Entry 8AGE (electron microscopy, 2.80 A resolution); this record covers chains E and F of the 9 polymer chains in the assembly.

[Chain E]
Protein: Dolichyl-diphosphooligosaccharide--protein glycosyltransferase subunit 1
From: Saccharomyces cerevisiae
UniProt: A0A6A5PXA1 (A0A6A5PXA1_YEASX); numbering as in UniProt (aligned over 1-476)
Amino-acid sequence (476 residues; numbered 1 to 476; the number before each row is that of its first residue):
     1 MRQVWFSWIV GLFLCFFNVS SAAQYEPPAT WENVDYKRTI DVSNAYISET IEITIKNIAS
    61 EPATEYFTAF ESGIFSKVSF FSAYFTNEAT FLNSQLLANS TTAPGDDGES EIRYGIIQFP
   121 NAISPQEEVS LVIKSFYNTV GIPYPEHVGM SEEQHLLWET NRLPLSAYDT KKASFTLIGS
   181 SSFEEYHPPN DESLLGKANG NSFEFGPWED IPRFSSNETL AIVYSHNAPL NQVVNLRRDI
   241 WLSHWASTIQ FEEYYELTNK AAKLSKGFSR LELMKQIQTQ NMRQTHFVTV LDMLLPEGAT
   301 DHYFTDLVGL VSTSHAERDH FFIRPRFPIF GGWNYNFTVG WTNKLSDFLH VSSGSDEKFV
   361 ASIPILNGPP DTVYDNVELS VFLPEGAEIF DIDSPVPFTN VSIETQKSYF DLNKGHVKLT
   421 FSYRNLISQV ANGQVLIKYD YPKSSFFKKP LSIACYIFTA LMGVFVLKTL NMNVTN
Not modelled in the structure: 1-24, 99-110, 475-476
Covalently attached groups: N-acetylglucosamine (NAG) linked to Asn336, Asn400
Small-molecule neighbours: palmitoyl-linoleoyl phosphatidylcholine (CPL; 1-palmitoyl-2-linoleoyl-sn-glycero-3-phosphocholine): Trp241, Gln250, Glu252, Tyr409, Phe410, Ile453, Tyr456

[Chain F]
Protein: Dolichyl-diphosphooligosaccharide--protein glycosyltransferase subunit 2
From: Saccharomyces cerevisiae
UniProt: A0A6V8S2Y6 (A0A6V8S2Y6_YEASX); residues -2 to 280 here correspond to UniProt positions 1-283 (UniProt number = residue number + 3)
Amino-acid sequence (283 residues; numbered -2 to 280; the number before each row is that of its first residue; numbers below 1 keep their minus sign (Met-2 is residue -2)):
    -2 MQFFKTLAAL VSCISFVLAY VAQDVHVSFP STAGKSRVMI GKVEPRIGID ETVPTTITVE
    58 DPNEVIQVNF AIESTNKPFQ NTLLIGLPNK NLEMAFEPEI KDNGKLSMYK YRIDLAKLDA
   118 ALLQEASRSP EPIKATLILA SSTAKPKENL FREILQLNLN FDVDHSDSSL VDKFGIKPEI
   178 HHIFHAEPKR VAKPIAVIFV LIIFITILSL IVTWLNSCAA AFNNIPTGVT AVYFLGFIAT
   238 IVGFEVIFAR YYLGTSIFET LFSSLYLGAP GLLTSTKFLR SFG
Not modelled in the structure: -2 to 22
Small-molecule neighbours:
  - palmitoyl-linoleoyl phosphatidylcholine (CPL; 1-palmitoyl-2-linoleoyl-sn-glycero-3-phosphocholine): Phe241, Phe245, Tyr248, Gly251, Thr252, Ser253, Ile254
  - KZB ((2S,3R,4R,5S,6S)-2-(hydroxymethyl)-6-[(1S,2R,3R,4R,5'S,6S,7R,8S,9R,12R,13R,15S,16S,18R)-5',7,9,13-tetramethyl-3,15-bis(oxidanyl)spiro[5-oxapentacyclo[10.8.0.02,9.04,8.013,18]icosane-6,2'-oxane]-16-yl]oxy-oxane-3,4,5-triol), molecule 1: Val197, Ile200, Phe201, Ile204
  - KZB, molecule 2: Val243, Arg247, Leu250
  - KZB, molecule 3: Ala246, Tyr249, Leu250
  - KZB, molecule 4: Ile254, Phe255, Leu258

[Chain E / chain F interface]
Contacting residue pairs - 5 pairs, chain E then chain F:
  Asn471(E) - Arg277(F)
  Met472(E) - Thr273(F)
  Asn473(E) - Thr273(F)
  Asn473(E) - Arg277(F)  hydrogen bond (backbone-side chain)
  Val474(E) - Leu276(F)  hydrophobic
Interface residues without a listed pair, chain E (5 interface residues in all): Leu470
Interface residues without a listed pair, chain F (5 interface residues in all): Leu269, Leu270

[In short]
Chain E and chain F each contribute 5 residues to their interface, with 1 hydrogen bond. Its one
hydrogen-bonded contact is Asn473(E)-Arg277(F). Ligands of chain E: palmitoyl-linoleoyl phosphatidylcholine.
Ligands of chain F: 4 copies of compound KZB and palmitoyl-linoleoyl phosphatidylcholine.
Chain E is Dolichyl-diphosphooligosaccharide--protein glycosyltransferase subunit 1 and chain F is
Dolichyl-diphosphooligosaccharide--protein glycosyltransferase subunit 2, both from Saccharomyces cerevisiae;
the structure, Structure of yeast oligosaccharylransferase complex with acceptor peptide bound, was determined
by electron microscopy, deposited together with 8AGB and 8AGC.
